PDB entry 5M6E | X-ray diffraction, 2.32 A resolution | chain A

== Chain A ==
Protein: E3 ubiquitin-protein ligase XIAP
From: Homo sapiens
Notes: EC 6.3.2.-; engineered mutation(s): deletion 1-248, deletion 355-497, insertion 240 MGSSHHHHHHSSGLVPRGSH
UniProtKB: P98170 (XIAP_HUMAN); numbering as in UniProt (aligned over 249-354)
Chain sequence (127 residues; row label = number of the first residue in the row):
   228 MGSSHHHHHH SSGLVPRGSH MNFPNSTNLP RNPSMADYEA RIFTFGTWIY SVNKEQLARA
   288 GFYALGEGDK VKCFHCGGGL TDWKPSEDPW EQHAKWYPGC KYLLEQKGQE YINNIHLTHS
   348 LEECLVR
Disordered / not traced: 228-247, 354
Construct notes: initiating methionine (228); expression tag (229-248)
Bound ions: Na+ near F272 (its only coordinating residue here); Zn2+: C300, C303, H320, C327
Ligand contacts: 7HT (1-[3,3-dimethyl-6-(phenylmethyl)-2H-pyrrolo[3,2-c]pyridin-1-yl]-2-[(2R,5R)-5-methyl-2-[(4-methylpyrazol-1-yl)methyl]piperazin-4-ium-1-yl]ethanone): M248, L292, K297, V298, G306, L307, T308, D309, W310, E314, Q319, W323, Y324

== Overview ==
Chain A binds compound 7HT. The Zn2+ site is built by C300, C303, H320 and C327.
Chain A is E3 ubiquitin-protein ligase XIAP (Homo sapiens); the structure, Small Molecule inhibitors of IAP,
was determined by X-ray diffraction together with 5M6F, 5M6H, 5M6L, 5M6M and 5M6N from the same study.
